PDB entry 4H63 | X-ray diffraction, 3.40 A resolution | chains F and H of the 6 polymer chains in the assembly

# Chain F
Protein: Mediator of RNA polymerase II transcription subunit 6
Source organism: Schizosaccharomyces pombe
UniProt: Q9US45 (MED6_SCHPO); numbering as in UniProt (aligned over 1-180)
Amino-acid sequence (183 residues; numbered -2 to 180; the number before each row is that of its first residue; numbers below 1 keep their minus sign (Gly-2 is residue -2)):
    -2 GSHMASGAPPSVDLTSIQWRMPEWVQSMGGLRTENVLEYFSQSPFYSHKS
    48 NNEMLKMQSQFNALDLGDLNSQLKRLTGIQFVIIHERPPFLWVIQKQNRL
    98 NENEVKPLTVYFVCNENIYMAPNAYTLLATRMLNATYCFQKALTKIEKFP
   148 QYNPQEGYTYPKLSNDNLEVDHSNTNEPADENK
Disordered / not traced: -2 to 9, 53-65, 159-180
Sequence notes: expression tag (-2 to 0)

# Chain H
Protein: Mediator of RNA polymerase II transcription subunit 8
Source organism: Schizosaccharomyces pombe
UniProt: O94646 (MED8_SCHPO); numbering as in UniProt (aligned over 1-200)
Amino-acid sequence (200 residues; each row starts with the number of its first residue):
     1 MEDISTEKTVESLEAIRHRIAQIVQSLTHFLAILHQSESLSPWPTIHKNF
    51 NILLSQIHSLSNNLAAHSHTLQTTSIYPSLEFPVKEQEPLLTTLLRTKAL
   101 PEVEEWEANTLQEYEASISSQPKKKEANDAYQKDQLWDQARIIFMEEREN
   151 YSWFDFVTRRQESEGEFVSQRQLEIDRATEEQNANQMLTDILSFMKSGKR
Disordered / not traced: 1-2, 119-126, 155-170

# Chain F / chain H interface
Pairs across the interface - 77 pairs, chain F then chain H:
  Thr12(F) - Thr97(H)
  Ser13(F) - Thr97(H)
  Ile81(F) - Tyr77(H)
  His82(F) - Tyr77(H)
  His82(F) - Leu80(H)
  Glu83(F) - Leu80(H)
  Arg84(F) - Leu80(H)
  Phe87(F) - Val84(H)  hydrophobic
  Phe87(F) - Lys85(H)
  Leu88(F) - Pro78(H)  hydrophobic
  Leu88(F) - Ser79(H)
  Leu88(F) - Val84(H)  hydrophobic
  Val90(F) - Tyr77(H)  hydrophobic
  Val107(F) - Ser75(H)
  Val107(F) - Tyr77(H)  hydrophobic
  Phe109(F) - Tyr77(H)  hydrophobic
  Phe109(F) - Pro78(H)
  Phe109(F) - Leu91(H)  hydrophobic
  Phe109(F) - Leu95(H)  hydrophobic
  Cys111(F) - Val84(H)  hydrophobic
  Cys111(F) - Glu88(H)
  Asn112(F) - Val84(H)  hydrogen bond (side chain-backbone)
  Asn112(F) - Lys85(H)
  Asn112(F) - Glu88(H)  hydrogen bond
  Tyr116(F) - Glu88(H)  hydrogen bond
  Tyr116(F) - Thr92(H)
  Ala118(F) - Ser75(H)  hydrogen bond (backbone-side chain)
  Ala118(F) - Ile76(H)
  Pro119(F) - Ser75(H)
  Pro119(F) - Ile76(H)  hydrogen bond (backbone-backbone)
  Pro119(F) - Leu95(H)
  Asn120(F) - Gln72(H)  hydrogen bond (side chain-backbone)
  Asn120(F) - Thr74(H)
  Ala121(F) - Leu71(H)
  Ala121(F) - Thr74(H)  hydrogen bond (backbone-backbone)
  Ala121(F) - Ile76(H)  hydrophobic
  Tyr122(F) - Leu64(H)
  Tyr122(F) - Leu71(H)  hydrophobic
  Tyr122(F) - Gln72(H)
  Leu124(F) - Ile76(H)  hydrophobic
  Leu125(F) - Ile16(H)  hydrophobic
  Ala126(F) - Leu64(H)  hydrophobic
  Thr127(F) - Thr97(H)
  Thr127(F) - Lys98(H)
  Thr127(F) - Ala99(H)
  Arg128(F) - Thr93(H)  hydrogen bond (side chain-backbone)
  Arg128(F) - Arg96(H)
  Met129(F) - Ile57(H)  hydrophobic
  Met129(F) - Leu60(H)  hydrophobic
  Met129(F) - Ser61(H)
  Met129(F) - Leu64(H)  hydrophobic
  Leu130(F) - Val103(H)  hydrophobic
  Leu130(F) - Trp106(H)  hydrophobic
  Leu130(F) - Glu107(H)
  Asn131(F) - Ala99(H)
  Asn131(F) - Leu100(H)  hydrogen bond (side chain-backbone)
  Asn131(F) - Val103(H)
  Tyr134(F) - Glu102(H)  hydrogen bond
  Tyr134(F) - Val103(H)  hydrophobic
  Tyr134(F) - Trp106(H)  hydrophobic
  Phe136(F) - Leu27(H)  hydrophobic
  Phe136(F) - Leu53(H)  hydrophobic
  Phe136(F) - Ile57(H)  hydrophobic
  Lys138(F) - Glu102(H)  salt bridge
  Ala139(F) - Phe50(H)  hydrophobic
  Leu140(F) - Phe50(H)  hydrophobic
  Ile143(F) - Trp43(H)  hydrophobic
  Ile143(F) - Ile46(H)  hydrophobic
  Glu144(F) - Trp43(H)
  Pro147(F) - Trp43(H)  hydrophobic
  Tyr155(F) - Trp43(H)
  Tyr155(F) - Pro44(H)  hydrophobic
  Tyr157(F) - Leu40(H)  hydrophobic
  Tyr157(F) - Ser41(H)  hydrogen bond (side chain-backbone)
  Tyr157(F) - Pro42(H)
  Tyr157(F) - Trp43(H)  hydrogen bond (side chain-backbone)
  Tyr157(F) - Ile46(H)
Other interface residues (no listed pair), chain F (43 interface residues in all): Asn114, Thr123, Thr133, Cys135, Gln137, Phe146
Other interface residues (no listed pair), chain H (42 interface residues in all): Ile23, Ser68, Leu94

# Overview
43 residues of chain F face 42 of chain H across their interface, with 12 hydrogen bonds and 1 salt bridge.
Polar pairs include Lys138(F)-Glu102(H), Asn112(F)-Val84(H) and Asn112(F)-Glu88(H).
Here chain F is Mediator of RNA polymerase II transcription subunit 6 and chain H is Mediator of RNA
polymerase II transcription subunit 8, both from Schizosaccharomyces pombe. Entry 4H63 (Structure of the
Schizosaccharomyces pombe Mediator head module) was determined by X-ray diffraction (same publication as 4H61
and 4H62).
